PDB entry 7BLR | electron microscopy, 9.30 A resolution (very low resolution: no residue pairs are listed; an interface is given only as per-side residue counts) | chains A and C of the 4 polymer chains in the assembly

== Chain A (and C) ==
Protein: Vacuolar protein sorting-associated protein 35
From: Chaetomium thermophilum (strain DSM 1495 / CBS 144.50 / IMI 039719)
Notes: chain C of this document is another copy of the same molecule, construct and numbering; everything in this record applies to it too
Reference sequence: G0S709 (G0S709_CHATD); numbering as in UniProt (aligned over 1-869)
Sequence (869 residues; numbered 1 to 869; the number before each row is that of its first residue):
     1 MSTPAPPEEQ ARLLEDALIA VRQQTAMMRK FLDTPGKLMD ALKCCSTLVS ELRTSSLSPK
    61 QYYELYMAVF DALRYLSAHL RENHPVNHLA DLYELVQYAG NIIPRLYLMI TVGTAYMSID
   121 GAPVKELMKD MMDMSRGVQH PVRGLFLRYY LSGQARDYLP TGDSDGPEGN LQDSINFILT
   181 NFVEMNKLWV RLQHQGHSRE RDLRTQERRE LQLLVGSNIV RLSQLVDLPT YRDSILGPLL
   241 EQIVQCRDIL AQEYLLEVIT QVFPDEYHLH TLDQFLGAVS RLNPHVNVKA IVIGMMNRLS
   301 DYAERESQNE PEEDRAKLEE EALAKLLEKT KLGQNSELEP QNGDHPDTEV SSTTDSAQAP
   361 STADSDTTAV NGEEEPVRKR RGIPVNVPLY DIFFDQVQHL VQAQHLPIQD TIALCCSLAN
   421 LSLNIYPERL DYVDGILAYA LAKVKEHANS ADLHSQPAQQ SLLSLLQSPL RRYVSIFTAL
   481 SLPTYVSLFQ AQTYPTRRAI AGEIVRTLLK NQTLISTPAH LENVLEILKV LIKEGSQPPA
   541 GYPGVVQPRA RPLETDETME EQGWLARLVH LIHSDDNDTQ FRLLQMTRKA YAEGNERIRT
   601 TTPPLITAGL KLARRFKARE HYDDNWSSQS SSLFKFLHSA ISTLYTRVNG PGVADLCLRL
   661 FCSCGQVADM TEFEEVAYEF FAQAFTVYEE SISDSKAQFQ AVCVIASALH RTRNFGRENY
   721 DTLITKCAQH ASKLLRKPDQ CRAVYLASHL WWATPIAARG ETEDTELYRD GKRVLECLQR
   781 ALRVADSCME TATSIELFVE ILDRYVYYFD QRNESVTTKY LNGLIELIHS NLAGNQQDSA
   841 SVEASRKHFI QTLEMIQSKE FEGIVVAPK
Not modelled in the structure: 1-11, 307-386, 536-553, 858-869

== Chain A / chain C interface ==
At this resolution (9 A) residue pairs are not listed: 11 residues of chain A and 17 of chain C lie at the interface.

== In short ==
The interface between chain A and chain C involves 11 residues on one side and 17 on the other.
Both chains are Vacuolar protein sorting-associated protein 35 (Chaetomium thermophilum (strain DSM 1495 / CBS
144.50 / IMI 039719)). Entry 7BLR (Vps35/Vps29 arch of fungal membrane-assembled retromer:Vps5 (SNX-BAR)
complex) was determined by electron microscopy together with 7BLO, 7BLQ and 7BLP from the same study.
